Entry 7UN1 (electron microscopy, 6.00 A resolution (low resolution: residue-level contacts below are approximate; hydrogen-bond / salt-bridge calls are withheld)); this record covers chains EF and i of the 109 polymer chains in the assembly.

Chain EF:
Protein: Tubulin beta-4B chain
Source organism: Homo sapiens
UniProt: P68371 (TBB4B_HUMAN); residue numbers follow UniProt; this construct covers 1-445
Chain sequence (445 residues; numbered 1 to 445; the number before each row is that of its first residue):
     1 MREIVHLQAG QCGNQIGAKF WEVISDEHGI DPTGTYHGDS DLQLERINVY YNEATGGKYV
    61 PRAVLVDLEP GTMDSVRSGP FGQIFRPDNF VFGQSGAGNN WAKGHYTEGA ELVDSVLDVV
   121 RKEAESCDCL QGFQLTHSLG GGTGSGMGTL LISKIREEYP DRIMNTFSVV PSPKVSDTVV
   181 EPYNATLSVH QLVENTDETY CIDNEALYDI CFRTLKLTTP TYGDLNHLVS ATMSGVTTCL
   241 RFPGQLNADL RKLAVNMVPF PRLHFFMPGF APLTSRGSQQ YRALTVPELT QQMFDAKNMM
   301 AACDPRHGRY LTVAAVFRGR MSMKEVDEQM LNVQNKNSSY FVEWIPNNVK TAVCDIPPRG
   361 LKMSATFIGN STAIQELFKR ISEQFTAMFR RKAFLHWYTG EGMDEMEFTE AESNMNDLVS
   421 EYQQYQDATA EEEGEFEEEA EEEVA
Unresolved in the structure: 428-445
UniProt features mapped onto this chain:
  - motif: Met1 to Ile4 (MREI motif)
  - binding site (GTP): Gln11, Glu69, Ser138, Gly142, Thr143, Gly144, Asn204, Asn226
  - binding site (Mg(2+)): Glu69
  - modified residue: Thr55 (Phosphothreonine), Lys58 (N6-acetyllysine), Ser172 (Phosphoserine), Glu438 (5-glutamyl polyglutamate)
  - natural variant: Arg391 (R391C: In LCAEOD; R391H: In LCAEOD)
Small-molecule neighbours:
  - GDP (guanosine-5'-diphosphate): Gly10, Gln11, Cys12, Gln15, Asn99, Ser138, Gly140, Gly141, Gly142, Thr143, Gly144, Ser145, Asp177, Glu181, Asn204, Leu207, Tyr222, Leu225, Asn226
  - GTP (guanosine-5'-triphosphate): Leu246, Asn247, Lys252

Chain i:
Protein: Sperm acrosome-associated protein 9
Source organism: Homo sapiens
UniProt: Q96E40 (SACA9_HUMAN); numbering as in UniProt (aligned over 1-222)
Chain sequence (222 residues; numbered 1 to 222; the number before each row is that of its first residue):
     1 MNEVKESLRS IEQKYKLFQQ QQLTFTAALE HCRENAHDKI RPISSIGQVQ SYMEHYCNSS
    61 TDRRVLLMFL DICSELNKLC QHFEAVHSGT PVTNNLLEKC KTLVSQSNDL SSLRAKYPHD
   121 VVNHLSCDEA RNHYGGVVSL IPLILDLMKE WIAHSEKLPR KVLQHVSEPQ AHQESTRGAA
   181 RPAQAIGTQP RATKHKCRQL TKASLKPRGC SKPPWRPPGG KL
Unresolved in the structure: 160-222
UniProt features mapped onto this chain:
  - site (Essential for interaction with INCA1): Tyr117, His119

Chain EF / chain i interface:
Pairs across the interface - 25 pairs, chain EF then chain i:
  Thr35(EF) with Ser60(i)
  Tyr36(EF) with Gln21(i); Thr61(i)
  His37(EF) with Arg64(i)
  Gly38(EF) with Gln21(i); Arg64(i)
  Asp39(EF) with Leu17(i); Gln20(i); Gln21(i); Arg64(i)
  Ser40(EF) with Gln20(i); Gln21(i)
  Asp41(EF) with Gln20(i); Gln21(i); Gln22(i); Leu23(i); Thr24(i)
  Leu44(EF) with Gln21(i); Thr24(i)
  Gly56(EF) with Ser59(i); Ser60(i)
  Gly57(EF) with Ser59(i); Ser60(i); Thr61(i)
  Lys58(EF) with Ser60(i)
Interface residues without a listed pair, chain i (11 interface residues in all): Asn58

In short:
The chain EF/chain i interface involves 11 residues from each chain. Ligands of chain EF: GDP and GTP. From
UniProt: 8 GTP-binding residues and Mg2+-binding residue Glu69(EF) on chain EF.
Chain EF is Tubulin beta-4B chain and chain i is Sperm acrosome-associated protein 9, both from Homo sapiens;
the structure, 8-nm repeat of the human sperm tip singlet microtubule, was determined by electron microscopy
together with 7UNG from the same study.
